PDB entry 6SWD | electron microscopy, 3.20 A resolution | chains 2 and D of the 19 polymer chains in the assembly

[Chain 2]
Molecule: 16S ribosomal RNA
Source organism: Pyrococcus abyssi GE5
Sequence (1044 nucleotides; row label = number of the first residue in the row; note: 453 numbers in that range are skipped by the numbering (no residue carries them; nothing is unmodelled there)):
    13 AUUCXGGUUG AUCCUGCCGG AGGCCACUGC UAUGGGGGUC XGACUAAGCC AUGCGAGUCA
    73 AGGGGGCGUC CCUUCUGGGA CGCCACCGGC GGACGGCUCA GUAACACGUC GGUAACCUAC
   133 CCUCGGGAGG GGGAUAACCC CGGGAAACUG GGGCUAAUCC CCCAUAGGCC UGGGGUACUG
   193 GAAGGUCCCC AGGCCGAAAG GGAGCCGUAA GGCUCCGCCC GAGGAUGGGC CGGCGGCXGA
   253 UUAGGUAGUU GGUGGGGUAA CGGCCCACCA AGCXGAAGAU CGGUACGGGC XGUGAGAGCG
   313 GGAGCCXGGA GAUGGACACU GAGACACGGG UCCAGGCCCU ACGGGGCGCA GCAGGCGCGA
   373 XACCUCXGCA AUGCGGGAAA CXGCGACGGG GGGACCCCCA GUGCCGUGCC UCUGGCACGG
   433 CUUUUCCGGA GUGUAAAAAG CUCCGGGAAU AAGGGCUGGG CAAGGCXGGU GGCAGCCGCC
   493 GCGGUAAUAC CGGCGGCCXG AGUGGUGGCC ACUAUUAUUG GGCCUAAAGC GGCXGUAGCC
   553 GGGCCCGUAA GUCCCUGGCG AAAUCCCACG GCUCAACXGU GGGGCUCGCU GGGGAUACUG
   613 CGGGCCUUGG GACXGGGAGA GGCXGGGGGU ACCCCXGGGG UAGGGGUGAA AUCCUAUAAU
   673 CCCGGGGGGA CCGCCAGUGG CGAAGGCGCC XGGCUGGAAC GGGUCXGACG GUGAGGGCXG
   733 AAGGCCAGGG GAGCGAACXG GAUUAGAUAC CCGGGUAGUC CUGGCUGUAA AGGAUGCGGG
   793 CUAGGUGUCG GGCGAGCUUC GAGCUCGCCC GGUGCXGUAG GGAAGCXGUU AAGCCXGCXG
   853 CCUGGGGAGU ACGGCXGCAA GGCUGAAACU UAAAGGAAUU GGCGGGGGAG
  1356 CCUGCUCCUU GCACACACCG CCXGUCACUC CACCCGAGCG GGGCCUAGGU GAGGCCCGAU
  1416 CUCCUUCGGG AGGUCGGGUC GAGCCUAGGC UCCGUGAGGG GGGAGAAGUC GUAACAAGGU
  1476 AGCXGUAGGG GAACCUACGG CUCGAUCACC UCCU
Modified / non-standard residues: 4AC (N(4)-acetylcytidine-5'-monophosphate) at position 17, 4AC (N(4)-acetylcytidine-5'-monophosphate) at position 53, LHH ([(2R,3R,4R,5R)-5-(4-acetamido-2-oxidanylidene-pyrimidin-1-yl)-4-methoxy-3-oxidanyl-oxolan-2-yl]methyl dihydrogen phosphate) at position 250, 4AC (N(4)-acetylcytidine-5'-monophosphate) at position 286, 4AC (N(4)-acetylcytidine-5'-monophosphate) at position 303, 4AC (N(4)-acetylcytidine-5'-monophosphate) at position 319, A2M (2'-O-methyladenosine 5'-(dihydrogen phosphate)) at position 373, 4AC (N(4)-acetylcytidine-5'-monophosphate) at position 379, 4AC (N(4)-acetylcytidine-5'-monophosphate) at position 394, 4AC (N(4)-acetylcytidine-5'-monophosphate) at position 479, 4AC (N(4)-acetylcytidine-5'-monophosphate) at position 511, 4AC (N(4)-acetylcytidine-5'-monophosphate) at position 546, 4AC (N(4)-acetylcytidine-5'-monophosphate) at position 590, 4AC (N(4)-acetylcytidine-5'-monophosphate) at position 626, 4AC (N(4)-acetylcytidine-5'-monophosphate) at position 636, 4AC (N(4)-acetylcytidine-5'-monophosphate) at position 648, 4AC (N(4)-acetylcytidine-5'-monophosphate) at position 703, 4AC (N(4)-acetylcytidine-5'-monophosphate) at position 718, 4AC (N(4)-acetylcytidine-5'-monophosphate) at position 731, 4AC (N(4)-acetylcytidine-5'-monophosphate) at position 751, 4AC (N(4)-acetylcytidine-5'-monophosphate) at position 828, 4AC (N(4)-acetylcytidine-5'-monophosphate) at position 839, 4AC (N(4)-acetylcytidine-5'-monophosphate) at position 848, 4AC (N(4)-acetylcytidine-5'-monophosphate) at position 851, 4AC (N(4)-acetylcytidine-5'-monophosphate) at position 868, OMC (o2'-methylycytidine-5'-monophosphate) at position 1376, 5HM (5-(hydroxymethyl)cytidine 5'-(dihydrogen phosphate)) at position 1378, UR3 (3-methyluridine-5'-monophoshate) at position 1467, 6MZ (N6-methyladenosine-5'-monophosphate) at position 1469, 4AC (N(4)-acetylcytidine-5'-monophosphate) at position 1479, MA6 (6N-dimethyladenosine-5'-monophoshate) at position 1487, MA6 (6N-dimethyladenosine-5'-monophoshate) at position 1488

[Chain D]
Name: 30S ribosomal protein S4
Source organism: Pyrococcus abyssi (strain GE5 / Orsay)
UniProtKB: P61992 (RS4_PYRAB); residue numbers follow UniProt; this construct covers 1-180
Sequence (180 residues; numbered 1 to 180; the number before each row is that of its first residue):
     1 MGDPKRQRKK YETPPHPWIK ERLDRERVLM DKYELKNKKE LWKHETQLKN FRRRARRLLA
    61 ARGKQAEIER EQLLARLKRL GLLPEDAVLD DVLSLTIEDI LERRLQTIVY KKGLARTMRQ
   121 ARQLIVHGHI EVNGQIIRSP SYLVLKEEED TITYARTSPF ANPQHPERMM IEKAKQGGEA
Disordered / not traced: 1, 177-180

[How chain 2 and chain D interact]
Pairs across the interface (100):
  A13(2) with Lys49(D), phosphate contact
  U15(2) with Pro15(D), base contact
  A33(2) with Pro15(D), hydrogen bond to the sugar; His16(D), sugar contact; Pro17(D), phosphate contact
  G34(2) with Thr13(D), phosphate contact; Pro15(D), sugar contact
  G35(2) with Thr13(D), hydrogen bond to the phosphate
  C36(2) with Lys9(D), salt bridge to the phosphate
  G49(2) with Gln7(D), hydrogen bond to the base
  U51(2) with Pro4(D), base contact
  G300(2) with Gly2(D), hydrogen bond to the base
  G301(2) with Gly2(D), hydrogen bond to the base; Asp3(D), base contact
  C302(2) with Gly2(D), base contact; Asp3(D), hydrogen bond to the sugar
  4AC_303(2) with Asp3(D), sugar contact; Pro4(D), sugar contact; Arg6(D), hydrogen bond to the sugar
  G304(2) with Arg8(D), salt bridge to the phosphate
  U305(2) with Arg8(D), salt bridge to the phosphate
  G313(2) with Gly2(D), base contact; Asp3(D), base contact
  G314(2) with Gly2(D), sugar contact; Asp3(D), sugar contact
  G316(2) with Gly2(D), base contact; Asp3(D), base contact; Pro4(D), base contact
  C317(2) with Gly2(D), hydrogen bond to the base
  C408(2) with Gln7(D), hydrogen bond to the sugar
  C409(2) with Gln7(D), sugar contact; Arg8(D), phosphate contact; Lys9(D), salt bridge to the phosphate; Lys10(D), sugar contact
  C410(2) with Lys9(D), phosphate contact; Lys10(D), hydrogen bond to the phosphate
  C411(2) with Lys43(D), salt bridge to the phosphate; Ser139(D), phosphate contact
  A412(2) with Val126(D), phosphate contact; Ser139(D), phosphate contact; Pro140(D), phosphate contact; Ser141(D), hydrogen bond to the phosphate
  G413(2) with Lys36(D), base contact; Arg122(D), salt bridge to the phosphate; Val126(D), sugar contact
  U414(2) with Lys36(D), base contact
  G415(2) with Gln123(D), hydrogen bond to the base
  C416(2) with Arg119(D), phosphate contact; Gln120(D), sugar contact; Gln123(D), sugar contact
  C417(2) with Thr117(D), phosphate contact; Glu167(D), sugar contact; Met170(D), sugar contact
  G418(2) with Arg116(D), salt bridge to the phosphate
  G432(2) with Glu167(D), base contact
  C433(2) with His165(D), hydrogen bond to the phosphate; Glu167(D), sugar contact
  U434(2) with Gln123(D), base contact; His127(D), hydrogen bond to the sugar; His129(D), hydrogen bond to the sugar; His165(D), salt bridge to the phosphate
  U435(2) with His127(D), hydrogen bond to the sugar; His129(D), phosphate contact
  U436(2) with Val126(D), sugar contact; His127(D), base contact
  A460(2) with His127(D), base contact
  C473(2) with His16(D), salt bridge to the phosphate; Trp18(D), base contact
  A474(2) with Trp18(D), stacking on the base; Leu23(D), sugar contact
  A475(2) with Lys20(D), salt bridge to the phosphate
  C510(2) with Trp18(D), sugar contact; Leu23(D), sugar contact
  4AC_511(2) with Leu23(D), phosphate contact; Lys38(D), salt bridge to the phosphate
  G512(2) with Asn37(D), phosphate contact; Lys38(D), hydrogen bond to the phosphate; Lys39(D), hydrogen bond to the phosphate
  A513(2) with Lys36(D), salt bridge to the phosphate; Asn37(D), hydrogen bond to the phosphate; Lys39(D), salt bridge to the phosphate
  U576(2) with Lys5(D), phosphate contact
  C577(2) with Lys5(D), phosphate contact
  C579(2) with Arg54(D), hydrogen bond to the phosphate; Glu69(D), sugar contact; Gln72(D), hydrogen bond to the sugar
  A580(2) with Arg54(D), salt bridge to the phosphate; Gln72(D), sugar contact; Arg76(D), phosphate contact
  C581(2) with Arg76(D), salt bridge to the phosphate; Arg79(D), salt bridge to the phosphate
  U585(2) with Gln135(D), sugar contact; Ile137(D), base contact; Arg138(D), base contact
  C586(2) with Ser139(D), base contact; Tyr142(D), sugar contact
  C589(2) with Lys5(D), salt bridge to the phosphate; Gln7(D), phosphate contact
  G594(2) with Gln65(D), sugar contact
  G595(2) with Gln65(D), sugar contact
Also at the interface, not in a pair above, chain 2 (57 interface residues in all): G50, U454, C578, G582, A588
Also at the interface, not in a pair above, chain D (53 interface residues in all): Tyr11, Pro14, Ile136, Pro159, Phe160, Pro166

[In short]
57 residues of chain 2 and 53 residues of chain D are in contact, with 21 hydrogen bonds, 17 salt bridges and
1 aromatic stacking contact. Among the polar pairs are G49(2)-Gln7(D), G300(2)-Gly2(D) and G301(2)-Gly2(D).
Chain 2 is 16S ribosomal RNA (Pyrococcus abyssi GE5) and chain D is 30S ribosomal protein S4 (Pyrococcus
abyssi (strain GE5 / Orsay)); the structure, IC2 body model of cryo-EM structure of a full archaeal ribosomal
translation initiation complex devoid of ..., was determined by electron microscopy.
